Entry 4KF2 (X-ray diffraction, 1.82 A resolution); this record covers chain A.

== Chain A ==
Molecule: Bifunctional P-450/NADPH-P450 reductase
From: Bacillus megaterium
Notes: EC 1.14.14.1, 1.6.2.4; fragment: P450 BM3 heme domain
UniProtKB: P14779 (CPXB_BACME); residues 1-457 here correspond to UniProt positions 2-458 (UniProt number = residue number + 1)
Sequence (457 residues; row label = number of the first residue in the row):
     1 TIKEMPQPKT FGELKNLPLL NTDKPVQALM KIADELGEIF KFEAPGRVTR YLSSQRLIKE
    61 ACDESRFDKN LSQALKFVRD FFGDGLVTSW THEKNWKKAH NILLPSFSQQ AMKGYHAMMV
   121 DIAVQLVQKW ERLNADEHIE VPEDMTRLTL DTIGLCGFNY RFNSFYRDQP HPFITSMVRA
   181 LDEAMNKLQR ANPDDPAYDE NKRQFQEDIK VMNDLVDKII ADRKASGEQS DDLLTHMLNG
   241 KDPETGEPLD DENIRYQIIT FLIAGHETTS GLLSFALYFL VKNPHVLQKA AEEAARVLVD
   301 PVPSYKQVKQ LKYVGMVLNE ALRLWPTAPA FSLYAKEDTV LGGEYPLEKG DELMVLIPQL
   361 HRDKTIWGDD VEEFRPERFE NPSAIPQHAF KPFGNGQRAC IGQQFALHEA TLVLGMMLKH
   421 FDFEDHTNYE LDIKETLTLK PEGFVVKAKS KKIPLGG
Disordered / not traced: 1-2, 192-193, 227-228
Differences from the reference sequence: engineered mutation Phe82 (Ala83 in P14779), Val87 (Phe88 in P14779)
Swiss-Prot annotation at these positions:
  - binding site ((9Z)-hexadecenoate): Tyr51
  - binding site (heme): Cys400
  - site: Thr268 (Important for catalytic activity)
Bound ions: heme Fe: Cys400 (together with imidazole)
Residues lining bound ligands: heme (HEM): Lys69, Leu75, Leu86, Val87, Trp96, Phe107, Ile153, Phe261, Ala264, Gly265, Thr268, Thr269, Leu272, Leu322, Thr327, Ala328, Phe331, Pro392, Phe393, Gly394, Arg398, Ala399, Cys400, Ile401, Gly402, Phe405, Ala406

== In short ==
Ligands of chain A: heme. Curated annotation (UniProt) lists (9Z)-hexadecenoate-binding residue Tyr51 and
heme-binding residue Cys400.
Chain A is Bifunctional P-450/NADPH-P450 reductase (Bacillus megaterium); the structure, Structure of the
P4509 BM3 A82F F87V heme domain, was determined by X-ray diffraction, deposited together with 4KEW, 4KEY and
4KF0.
